4I85 - chains A and B; structure by X-ray diffraction, 1.67 A resolution.

Chain A (and B):
Protein: Transthyretin
Organism: Homo sapiens
Notes: fragment: Transthyretin; chain B of this document is another copy of the same molecule, construct and numbering; everything in this record applies to it too
UniProtKB: P02766 (TTHY_HUMAN); residues 1-127 here correspond to UniProt positions 21-147 (UniProt number = residue number + 20)
Chain sequence (127 residues; numbered 1 to 127; the number before each row is that of its first residue):
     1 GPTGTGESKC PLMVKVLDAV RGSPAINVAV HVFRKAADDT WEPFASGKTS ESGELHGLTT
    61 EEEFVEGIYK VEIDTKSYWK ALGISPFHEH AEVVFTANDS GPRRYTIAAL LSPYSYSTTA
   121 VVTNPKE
Not modelled in the structure: 1-9, 126-127 (chain B: 1-9, 125-127)
Ligand contacts: H50 (1-(3',4'-dichloro-2-fluorobiphenyl-4-yl)cyclopropanecarboxylic acid): Lys15, Leu17, Ala108, Ala109, Leu110, Ser117, Thr118, Thr119
Curated features (UniProtKB/Swiss-Prot):
  - binding site (L-thyroxine): Lys15, Glu54, Ser117
  - modified residue: Cys10 (Sulfocysteine), Glu42 (4-carboxyglutamate), Ser52 (Phosphoserine)
  - glycosylation: Asn98 (N-linked (GlcNAc...) asparagine)
What the authors report for this chain:
  - binding site for H50: Lys15, Leu17, Ala108, Ala109, Leu110, Ser117, Thr118, Thr119
  - contacts within the chain: Lys15-Glu54, Glu54-His56
  - conformationally variable residues (side-chain flip): Ser117
  - self-association interface (contacts with another copy of this molecule); pairs are residue here / residue on that copy: Ser117-Ser117 (hydrogen bond)

Chain A / chain B interface:
Residue-residue contacts (41):
  Ile68(A) with Glu89(B)
  Phe87(A) with Phe95(B), hydrophobic; Thr96(B); Tyr105(B), hydrophobic; Ile107(B), hydrophobic; Ala120(B), hydrophobic; Val122(B), hydrophobic
  His88(A) with Val93(B); Val94(B)
  Glu89(A) with Ile68(B); Val94(B), hydrogen bond (backbone-backbone); Thr96(B), hydrogen bond
  Glu92(A) with Glu92(B); Val94(B); Tyr116(B), hydrogen bond (backbone-side chain)
  Val93(A) with His88(B)
  Val94(A) with His88(B); Glu89(B), hydrogen bond (backbone-backbone); His90(B); Glu92(B)
  Phe95(A) with Phe87(B), hydrophobic
  Thr96(A) with Glu89(B), hydrogen bond
  Tyr105(A) with Phe87(B), hydrophobic
  Ile107(A) with Phe87(B), hydrophobic
  Tyr114(A) with Thr119(B), hydrogen bond (backbone-side chain); Ala120(B), hydrogen bond (backbone-backbone)
  Ser115(A) with Thr118(B), hydrogen bond (side chain-backbone); Thr119(B)
  Tyr116(A) with Glu92(B), hydrogen bond (side chain-backbone); Tyr116(B); Ser117(B); Thr118(B), hydrogen bond (backbone-backbone)
  Ser117(A) with Tyr116(B); Ser117(B), hydrogen bond
  Thr118(A) with Ser115(B), hydrogen bond (backbone-side chain); Tyr116(B), hydrogen bond (backbone-backbone)
  Thr119(A) with Tyr114(B), hydrogen bond (side chain-backbone); Ser115(B)
  Ala120(A) with Phe87(B), hydrophobic; Tyr114(B), hydrogen bond (backbone-backbone)
  Val122(A) with Tyr114(B), hydrophobic
Also at the interface, not in a pair above, chain A (22 interface residues in all): Lys70, Lys76, His90
Also at the interface, not in a pair above, chain B (21 interface residues in all): Lys76
The authors on this interface:
  - specific contacts: Ser117(B)-Ser117(A) (hydrogen bond)

Overview:
Chain A and chain B form an interface of 22 and 21 residues respectively, with 15 hydrogen bonds. Polar
contacts include Glu89(A)-Thr96(B), Glu92(A)-Tyr116(B) and Tyr114(A)-Thr119(B). The paper describes a hydrogen
bond between Ser117(B) and Ser117(A). The paper reports a binding site for H50 at Lys15(A), Leu17(A) and
Ala108(A) among others; conformational variability at Ser117(A).
Both chains are Transthyretin (Homo sapiens). Entry 4I85 (Crystal structure of transthyretin in complex with
CHF5074 at neutral pH) was determined by X-ray diffraction together with 4I87 and 4I89 from the same study.
